PDB entry 1DWK | X-ray diffraction, 1.65 A resolution | chains A and F of the 10 polymer chains in the assembly

== Chain A (and F) ==
Molecule: Cyanate hydratase
Organism: Escherichia coli
Notes: EC 4.2.1.104; chain F of this document is another copy of the same molecule, construct and numbering; everything in this record applies to it too
Reference sequence: P00816 (CYNS_ECOLI); residues 1-156 here = UniProt positions 1-156
Sequence (156 residues; row label = number of the first residue in the row):
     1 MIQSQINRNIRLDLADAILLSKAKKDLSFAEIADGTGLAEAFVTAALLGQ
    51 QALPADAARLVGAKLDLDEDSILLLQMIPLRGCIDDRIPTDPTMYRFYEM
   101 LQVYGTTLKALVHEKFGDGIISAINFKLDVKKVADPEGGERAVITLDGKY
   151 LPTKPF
Sequence notes: modified residue (1, 77, 94, 100)
Modified residues: Mse1, Mse77, Mse94, Mse100 (selenomethionine; parent Met)
Ligand contacts: oxalate ion (OXL): I120, S122, A123, I124, L151
UniProt features mapped onto this chain:
  - active site: R96, E99, S122
From the paper describing this entry:
  - binding site for oxalate ion: R96, S122
  - catalytic residues: R96, E99, S122

== How chain A and chain F interact ==
Pairs across the interface - 8 pairs, chain A then chain F:
  T90(A) - Q102(F)
  P92(A) - E99(F)
  Y95(A) - Y95(F)  hydrophobic
  R96(A) - R96(F)
  R96(A) - E99(F)  salt bridge
  E99(A) - P92(F)
  E99(A) - R96(F)  salt bridge
  Q102(A) - T90(F)
Interface residues without a listed pair, chain A (8 interface residues in all): P89, V103
Interface residues without a listed pair, chain F (8 interface residues in all): P89, V103

== In short ==
The chain A/chain F interface involves 8 residues from each chain, with 2 salt bridges. The salt-bridged pair
is R96(A)-E99(F). Bound to chain A: oxalate ion. From UniProt: 3 active-site residues on chain A. The paper
reports catalytic residues R96(A), E99(A) and S122(A); a binding site for oxalate ion at R96(A) and S122(A).
Both chains are Cyanate hydratase (Escherichia coli). Entry 1DWK (Structure of cyanase with the di-anion
oxalate bound at the enzyme active site) was determined by X-ray diffraction (same publication as 1DW9).
